Entry 8AP7 (electron microscopy, 2.70 A resolution); this record covers chains J and K of the 30 polymer chains in the assembly.

[Chain J]
Molecule: ATPTB6
From: Trypanosoma brucei brucei
UniProt: D0A5R7 (D0A5R7_TRYB9); residues 1-169 here = UniProt positions 1-169
Chain sequence (169 residues; row label = number of the first residue in the row):
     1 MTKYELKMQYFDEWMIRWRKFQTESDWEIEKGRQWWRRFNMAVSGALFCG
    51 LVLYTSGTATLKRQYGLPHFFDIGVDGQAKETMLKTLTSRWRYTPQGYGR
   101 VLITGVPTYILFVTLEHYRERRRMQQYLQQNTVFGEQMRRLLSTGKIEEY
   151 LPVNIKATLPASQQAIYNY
Not modelled in the structure: 1
Small-molecule neighbours: 1,2-diacyl-sn-glycero-3-phosphocholine (PC1): Cys49, Val52, Leu53, Arg63, Gln64, Tyr65, Val75, Met83

[Chain K]
Molecule: subunit-k
From: Trypanosoma brucei brucei
UniProt: Q57VT0 (Q57VT0_TRYB2); residue numbers follow UniProt; this construct covers 1-124
Chain sequence (124 residues; numbered 1 to 124; the number before each row is that of its first residue):
     1 MLRRSSAALIRRTPVRHSGGELFVRPKLEEIPPADQCRGFFGPLNDSLKF
    51 LRLLDIKWMMNRAVAMRREYLIATPTLFTFIWMFTWKGAVIYFWGDRAPP
   101 RRMDWNTEETGRLPLGFKPTPAPL
Not modelled in the structure: 1-19
Small-molecule neighbours: 1,2-diacyl-sn-glycero-3-phosphocholine (PC1): Thr85, Trp86, Ala89, Val90, Tyr92, Trp94

[How chain J and chain K interact]
Contacting residue pairs (53; chain J residue first):
  Lys20(J) - Thr110(K)
  Phe21(J) - Thr110(K)
  Phe21(J) - Gly111(K)
  Thr23(J) - Thr110(K)
  Thr23(J) - Gly111(K)
  Glu24(J) - Glu108(K)
  Leu67(J) - Leu28(K)  hydrophobic
  Pro68(J) - Leu28(K)
  Pro68(J) - Ile31(K)  hydrophobic
  Pro68(J) - Met66(K)  hydrophobic
  Pro68(J) - Arg68(K)
  His69(J) - Arg62(K)  hydrogen bond (backbone-side chain)
  Phe70(J) - Trp58(K)
  Phe70(J) - Met59(K)
  Phe70(J) - Arg62(K)  hydrogen bond (backbone-side chain)
  Phe70(J) - Ala63(K)
  Phe70(J) - Met66(K)  hydrophobic
  Phe71(J) - Ala34(K)
  Phe71(J) - Arg52(K)  hydrogen bond (backbone-side chain)
  Phe71(J) - Leu53(K)  hydrophobic
  Phe71(J) - Met59(K)  hydrophobic
  Asp72(J) - Ala34(K)
  Asp72(J) - Lys49(K)
  Asp72(J) - Arg52(K)
  Ile73(J) - Lys49(K)
  Ile73(J) - Phe50(K)  hydrophobic
  Ile73(J) - Leu53(K)  hydrophobic
  Leu128(J) - Pro123(K)
  Asn131(J) - Leu113(K)
  Thr132(J) - Gly111(K)
  Val133(J) - Gly111(K)  hydrogen bond (backbone-backbone)
  Val133(J) - Leu113(K)  hydrophobic
  Glu136(J) - Phe117(K)
  Glu136(J) - Pro119(K)
  Glu136(J) - Thr120(K)  hydrogen bond
  Arg139(J) - Pro119(K)
  Arg139(J) - Thr120(K)  hydrogen bond (side chain-backbone)
  Leu142(J) - Pro123(K)  hydrophobic
  Ile155(J) - Leu113(K)  hydrophobic
  Ile155(J) - Pro114(K)
  Ile155(J) - Phe117(K)  hydrophobic
  Lys156(J) - Pro114(K)
  Ala157(J) - Arg112(K)
  Thr158(J) - Glu109(K)
  Thr158(J) - Thr110(K)
  Thr158(J) - Gly111(K)  hydrogen bond (backbone-backbone)
  Thr158(J) - Arg112(K)  hydrogen bond (side chain-backbone)
  Thr158(J) - Leu113(K)
  Leu159(J) - Glu109(K)
  Leu159(J) - Thr110(K)
  Pro160(J) - Glu109(K)
  Pro160(J) - Thr110(K)
  Ala161(J) - Glu109(K)  hydrogen bond (backbone-side chain)
Also at the interface, not in a pair above, chain J (28 interface residues in all): Arg63, Val75, Arg140
Also at the interface, not in a pair above, chain K (29 interface residues in all): Arg25, Leu71, Thr107, Pro121, Ala122

[Overview]
Chain J and chain K form an interface of 28 and 29 residues respectively, with 9 hydrogen bonds. Among the
polar pairs are His69(J)-Arg62(K), Phe70(J)-Arg62(K) and Phe71(J)-Arg52(K). Bound to chain J:
1,2-diacyl-sn-glycero-3-phosphocholine. Ligands of chain K: 1,2-diacyl-sn-glycero-3-phosphocholine.
Here chain J is ATPTB6 and chain K is subunit-k, both from Trypanosoma brucei brucei. Entry 8AP7 (membrane
region of the Trypanosoma brucei mitochondrial ATP synthase dimer) was determined by electron microscopy,
deposited together with 8AP6, 8AP8, 8AP9, 8APA, 8APB, 8APC and 7 further entries.
